PDB entry 3WTU | X-ray diffraction, 2.70 A resolution | chains A and E of the 5 polymer chains in the assembly

# Chain A
Molecule: Runt-related transcription factor 1
Organism: Mus musculus
UniProt: Q03347 (RUNX1_MOUSE); residues 60-263 here = UniProt positions 60-263
Amino-acid sequence (204 residues; each row starts with the number of its first residue):
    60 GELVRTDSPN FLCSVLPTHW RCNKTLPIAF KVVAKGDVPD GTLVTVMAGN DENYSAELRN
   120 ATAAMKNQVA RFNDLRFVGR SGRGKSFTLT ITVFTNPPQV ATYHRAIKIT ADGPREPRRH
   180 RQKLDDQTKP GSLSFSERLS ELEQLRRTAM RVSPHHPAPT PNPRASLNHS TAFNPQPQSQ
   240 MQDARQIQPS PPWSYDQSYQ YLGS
Not modelled in the structure: 178-263
Construct notes: engineered mutation Lys94 (Leu in Q03347), Ala170 (Val in Q03347)
Swiss-Prot annotation at these positions:
  - region (Interaction with DNA): Arg80 to Thr84, Arg135 to Gly143, Ile168, Thr169, Asp171 to Arg177
  - binding site (chloride): Asn112, Glu116, Arg139
  - modified residue (Phosphoserine): Ser193, Ser212, Ser249
From the paper describing this entry:
  - mutagenesis - R80K: abolished binding to phosphorylated Ets1 with Runx1
  - mutagenesis - R80K: decreased signaling in response to phosphorylated Ets1 and Runx1
  - mutagenesis - R80K: abolished binding to Protein C-ets-1
  - mutagenesis - R80K: decreased signaling with Protein C-ets-1

# Chain E
Molecule: 15-nt DNA strand
Sequence (15 nucleotides; row label = number of the first residue in the row):
     1 AGAGGATGTG GCTTC

# Interface between chain A and chain E
Pairs across the interface (11):
  Arg80(A) - DT7(E)  base contact
  Arg80(A) - DG8(E)  hydrogen bond to the base
  Lys83(A) - DT7(E)  phosphate contact
  Lys83(A) - DG8(E)  salt bridge to the phosphate
  Arg135(A) - DA6(E)  salt bridge to the phosphate
  Arg142(A) - DT14(E)  base contact
  Arg142(A) - DC15(E)  hydrogen bond to the base
  Arg174(A) - DG10(E)  hydrogen bond to the base
  Arg177(A) - DG10(E)  hydrogen bond to the base
  Arg177(A) - DG11(E)  hydrogen bond to the base
  Arg177(A) - DC12(E)  base contact
Also at the interface, not in a pair above, chain A (7 interface residues in all): Asp171
Also at the interface, not in a pair above, chain E (9 interface residues in all): DT9

# In short
The interface between chain A and chain E involves 7 residues on one side and 9 on the other, with 5 hydrogen
bonds and 2 salt bridges. Among the polar pairs are Arg80(A)-DG8(E), Arg142(A)-DC15(E) and Arg174(A)-DG10(E).
The paper reports that R80K of chain A abolishes binding to phosphorylated Ets1 with Runx1; R80K of chain A
reduces signaling in response to phosphorylated Ets1 and Runx1.
Here chain A is Runt-related transcription factor 1 (Mus musculus) and chain E is a 15-nt DNA strand. Entry
3WTU (Crystal structure of the complex comprised of ETS1 (V170A), RUNX1, CBFBETA, and the tcralpha gene
enhancer ...) was determined by X-ray diffraction (same publication as 3WTS, 3WTT, 3WTV, 3WTW, 3WTX and 3WU1).
